Entry 4OPX (X-ray diffraction, 3.31 A resolution); this record covers chains A and N of the 4 polymer chains in the assembly.

Chain A:
Protein: Poly [ADP-ribose] polymerase 1
Source organism: Homo sapiens
Notes: fragment: N-terminus (Zn1-Zn3)
UniProt: P09874 (PARP1_HUMAN); the construct has insertions or renumbered stretches relative to UniProt, so the offset changes along the chain: 1-91 = UniProt 1-91; 199-204 = UniProt 92-97; 207-366 = UniProt 207-366
Amino-acid sequence (267 residues; numbered 1 to 374; 107 numbers in that range are skipped by the numbering (no residue carries them; nothing is unmodelled there); the number before each row is that of its first residue):
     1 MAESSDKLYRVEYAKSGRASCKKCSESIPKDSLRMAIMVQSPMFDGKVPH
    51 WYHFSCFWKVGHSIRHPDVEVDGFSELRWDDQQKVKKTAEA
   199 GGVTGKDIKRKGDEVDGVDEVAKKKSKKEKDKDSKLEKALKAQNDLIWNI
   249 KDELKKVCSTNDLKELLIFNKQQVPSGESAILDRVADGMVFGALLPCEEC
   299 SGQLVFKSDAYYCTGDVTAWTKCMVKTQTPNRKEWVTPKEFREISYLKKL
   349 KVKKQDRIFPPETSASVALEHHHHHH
Unresolved in the structure: 1-5, 199-223, 360-374
Differences from the reference sequence: linker (205-206); expression tag (367-374)
Ion coordination: Zn2+ site 1: Cys21, Cys24, His53, Cys56; Zn2+ site 2: Cys295, Cys298, Cys311, Cys321
Swiss-Prot annotation at these positions:
  - zinc finger: Tyr9 to Gly200 (PARP-type 1)
  - binding site (Zn(2+)): Cys21, Cys24, His53, Cys56, Cys295, Cys298, Cys311, Cys321
  - modified residue: Ala2 (N-acetylalanine), Ser41 (Phosphoserine), Lys204 (N6-acetyllysine), Ser274 (Phosphoserine), Ser277 (Phosphoserine), Ser364 (Phosphoserine)
  - motif (Nuclear localization signal): Lys207 to Lys209, Lys221 to Lys226
  - site: Asp214, Gly215 (Cleavage)
  - cross-link: Lys249 (Glycyl lysine isopeptide (Lys-Gly) (interchain with G-Cter in SUMO2))

Chain N:
Molecule: 26-nt DNA strand
Sequence (26 nucleotides; numbered 1 to 26; the number before each row is that of its first residue):
     1 GCCTACCGGTTCGCGAACCGGTAGGC

Chain A / chain N interface:
Residue-residue contacts - 13 pairs, chain A then chain N:
  Lys15(A) - DG24(N)  phosphate contact
  Ser16(A) - DG24(N)  hydrogen bond to the phosphate
  Ser16(A) - DG25(N)  hydrogen bond to the phosphate
  Arg18(A) - DG24(N)  base contact
  Ala19(A) - DG25(N)  phosphate contact
  Ala19(A) - DC26(N)  phosphate contact
  Ser20(A) - DC26(N)  hydrogen bond to the phosphate
  Arg34(A) - DG25(N)  salt bridge to the phosphate
  Val48(A) - DC26(N)  base contact
  Trp51(A) - DC26(N)  phosphate contact
  Ser274(A) - DA23(N)  hydrogen bond to the phosphate
  Gly275(A) - DA23(N)  sugar contact
  Gly275(A) - DG24(N)  phosphate contact
Interface residues without a listed pair, chain A (13 interface residues in all): Phe44, Pro49, Glu276

Summary:
Chain A and chain N form an interface of 13 and 4 residues respectively; the contacts include 4 hydrogen bonds
and 1 salt bridge. Among the polar pairs are Ser16(A)-DG24(N), Ser16(A)-DG25(N) and Ser20(A)-DC26(N). UniProt
lists 8 Zn2+-binding residues on chain A.
Chain A is Poly [ADP-ribose] polymerase 1 (Homo sapiens) and chain N is a 26-nt DNA strand; the structure,
Structure of Human PARP-1 bound to a DNA double strand break in complex with
(2R)-5-fluoro-2-methyl-2,3-dihydro-1-benzofuran-7-carboxamide, was determined by X-ray diffraction (same
publication as 4OQA and 4OQB).
